Entry 3JAX (electron microscopy, 23.00 A resolution (very low resolution: no residue pairs are listed; an interface is given only as per-side residue counts)); this record covers chains E and F of the 6 polymer chains in the assembly.

[Chain E (and F)]
Protein: myosin regulatory light chain
Source organism: Schistosoma mansoni
Notes: chain F of this document is another copy of the same molecule, construct and numbering; everything in this record applies to it too
Chain sequence (196 residues; numbered 1 to 196; the number before each row is that of its first residue):
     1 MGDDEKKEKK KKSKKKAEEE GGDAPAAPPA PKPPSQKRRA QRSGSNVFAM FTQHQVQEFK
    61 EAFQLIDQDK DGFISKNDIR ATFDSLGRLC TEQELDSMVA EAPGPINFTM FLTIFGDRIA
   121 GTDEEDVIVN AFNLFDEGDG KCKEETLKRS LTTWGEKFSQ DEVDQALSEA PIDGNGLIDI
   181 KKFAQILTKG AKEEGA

[Interface between chain E and chain F]
At this resolution (23 A) residue pairs are not listed: 30 residues of chain E and 35 of chain F lie at the interface.

[In short]
Chain E and chain F form an interface of 30 and 35 residues respectively.
Both chains are myosin regulatory light chain (Schistosoma mansoni). Entry 3JAX (Heavy meromyosin from
Schistosoma mansoni muscle thick filament by negative stain EM) was determined by electron microscopy.
